PDB entry 2HQA | X-ray diffraction, 2.60 A resolution | chain A

# Chain A
Name: DNA polymerase III alpha subunit
From: Escherichia coli
Notes: EC 2.7.7.7; fragment: catalytic fragment (residues 1-917)
Reference sequence: P10443 (DPO3A_ECOLI); residues 1-917 here = UniProt positions 1-917
Sequence (917 residues; numbered 1 to 917; the number before each row is that of its first residue):
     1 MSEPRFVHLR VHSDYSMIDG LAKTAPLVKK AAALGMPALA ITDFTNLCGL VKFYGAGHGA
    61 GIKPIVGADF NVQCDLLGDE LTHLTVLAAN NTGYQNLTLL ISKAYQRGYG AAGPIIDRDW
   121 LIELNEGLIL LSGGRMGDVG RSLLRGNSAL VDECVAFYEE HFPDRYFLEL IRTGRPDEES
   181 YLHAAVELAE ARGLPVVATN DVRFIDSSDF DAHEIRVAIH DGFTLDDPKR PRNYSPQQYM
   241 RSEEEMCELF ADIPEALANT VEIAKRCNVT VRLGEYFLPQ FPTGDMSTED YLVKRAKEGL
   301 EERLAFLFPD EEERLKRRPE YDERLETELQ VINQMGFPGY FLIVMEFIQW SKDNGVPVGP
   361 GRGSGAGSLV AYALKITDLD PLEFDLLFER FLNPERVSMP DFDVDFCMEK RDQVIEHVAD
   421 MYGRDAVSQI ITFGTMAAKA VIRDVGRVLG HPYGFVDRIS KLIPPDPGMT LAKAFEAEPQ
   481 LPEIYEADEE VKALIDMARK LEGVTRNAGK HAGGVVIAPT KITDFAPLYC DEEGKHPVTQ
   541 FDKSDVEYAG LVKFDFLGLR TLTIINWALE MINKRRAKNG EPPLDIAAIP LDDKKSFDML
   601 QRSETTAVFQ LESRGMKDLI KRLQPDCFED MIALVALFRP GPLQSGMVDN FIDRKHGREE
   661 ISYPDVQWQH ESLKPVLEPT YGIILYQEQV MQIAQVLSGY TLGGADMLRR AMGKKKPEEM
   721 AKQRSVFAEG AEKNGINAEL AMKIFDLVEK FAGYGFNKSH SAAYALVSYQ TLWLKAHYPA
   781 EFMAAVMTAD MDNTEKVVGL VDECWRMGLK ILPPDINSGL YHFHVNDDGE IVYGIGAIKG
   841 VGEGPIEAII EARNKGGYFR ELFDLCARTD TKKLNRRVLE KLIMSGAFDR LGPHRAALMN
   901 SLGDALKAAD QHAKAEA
Unresolved in the structure: 1, 912-917
Construct notes: modified residue (17, 36, 136, 240, 246, 286, 335, 345, 399, 408, 421, 436, 469, 497, 571, 599, 616, 631, 647, 691, 707, 712, 720, 742, 783, 787, 791, 807, 884, 899)
Modified residues: Mse17, Mse36, Mse136, Mse240, Mse246, Mse286, Mse335, Mse345, Mse399, Mse408, Mse421, Mse436, Mse469, Mse497, Mse571, Mse599, Mse616, Mse631, Mse647, Mse691, Mse707, Mse712, Mse720, Mse742, Mse783, Mse787, Mse791, Mse807, Mse884, Mse899 (selenomethionine; parent Met)

# Overview
Chain A is DNA polymerase III alpha subunit (Escherichia coli); the structure, Crystal structure of the
catalytic alpha subunit of E. Coli replicative DNA polymerase III, was determined by X-ray diffraction
together with 2HNH from the same study.
